PDB entry 7CNC | X-ray diffraction, 1.60 A resolution | chains A and B

Chain A:
Name: Enhancer of rudimentary homolog
From: Homo sapiens
Reference sequence: P84090 (ERH_HUMAN); residue numbers follow UniProt; this construct covers 1-104
Sequence (112 residues; numbered -7 to 104; the number before each row is that of its first residue; numbers below 1 keep their minus sign (Met-7 is residue -7)):
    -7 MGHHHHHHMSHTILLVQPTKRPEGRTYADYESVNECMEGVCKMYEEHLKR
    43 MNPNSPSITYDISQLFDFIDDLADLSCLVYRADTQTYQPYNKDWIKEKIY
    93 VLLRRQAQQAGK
Disordered / not traced: -7 to 0, 101-104
Construct notes: expression tag (-7 to 0)
Swiss-Prot annotation at these positions:
  - modified residue: Ser2 (N-acetylserine), Thr11 (Phosphothreonine)
  - cross-link: Lys12 (Glycyl lysine isopeptide (Lys-Gly) (interchain with G-Cter in SUMO2))

Chain B:
Name: Microprocessor complex subunit DGCR8
From: Homo sapiens
Reference sequence: Q8WYQ5 (DGCR8_HUMAN); residues 96-126 here = UniProt positions 96-126
Sequence (31 residues; row label = number of the first residue in the row):
    96 PRTARHAPAVRKFSPDLKLLKDVKISVSFTE
Disordered / not traced: 126
Reported in the primary citation:
  - contacts within the chain: Phe108-Pro110
  - mutagenesis - V105A/F108A/L112A/L114A/L115A: decreased binding to Enhancer of rudimentary homolog (chain A)

Chain A / chain B interface:
Pairs across the interface - 12 pairs, chain A then chain B:
  Pro10(A) with Leu112(B), hydrophobic
  Thr18(A) with Phe108(B)
  Tyr19(A) with Phe108(B)
  Glu27(A) with Lys107(B)
  Met35(A) with Pro110(B); Leu112(B), hydrophobic
  His39(A) with Leu114(B)
  Arg42(A) with Asp111(B), salt bridge
  Met43(A) with Leu115(B), hydrophobic
  Phe60(A) with Leu112(B), hydrophobic; Leu114(B), hydrophobic
  Leu64(A) with Leu112(B), hydrophobic
Interface residues without a listed pair, chain A (14 interface residues in all): Val8, Thr11, Ala20, Lys34
Interface residues without a listed pair, chain B (8 interface residues in all): Ser109
From the paper, about this interface:
  - specific contacts: Arg42(A)-Asp111(B) (hydrogen bond)
  - interface residues, chain A: Val8(A), Pro10(A), Thr18(A), Met35(A), Arg42(A), Phe60(A), Leu64(A)
  - hot spots on chain A (mutagenesis) - F60A/L64A: abolished binding to Microprocessor complex subunit DGCR8 (chain B)
  - interface residues, chain B: Phe108(B), Pro110(B), Leu112(B)
  - hot spots on chain B (mutagenesis) - L112A/L114A: decreased binding to Enhancer of rudimentary homolog (chain A)

Overview:
Chain A and chain B form an interface of 14 and 8 residues respectively, with 1 salt bridge. Its one
salt-bridged contact is Arg42(A)-Asp111(B). The paper describes a hydrogen bond between Arg42(A) and
Asp111(B). From the paper: V105A/F108A/L112A/L114A/L115A and L112A/L114A of chain B reduce binding to Enhancer
of rudimentary homolog (chain A); interface residues Val8(A), Pro10(A) and Phe108(B) among others.
Here chain A is Enhancer of rudimentary homolog and chain B is Microprocessor complex subunit DGCR8, both from
Homo sapiens. Entry 7CNC (cystal structure of human ERH in complex with DGCR8) was determined by X-ray
diffraction.
